8OOS - chains K and Q of the 9 polymer chains in the assembly; structure by electron microscopy, 3.29 A resolution.

Chain K:
Molecule: DNA strand 1
Sequence (226 nucleotides; each row starts with the number of its first residue; numbers below 1 keep their minus sign (DC-73 is residue -73)):
   -73 CTGGAGAATC CCGGTGCCGA GGCCGCTCAA TTGGTCGTAG CAAGCTCTAG CACCGCTTAA
   -13 ACGCACGTAC GCGCTGTCCC CCGCGTTTTA ACCGCCAAGG GGATTACTCC CTAGTCTCCA
    47 GGCACGTGTC AGATATATAC ATCCTGTGCA TGTATTGAAC AGCGACCTTG CCGGTGCCAG
   107 TCGGATAGTG TTCCGAGCTC CCACTCTAGA GGATCCCCGG GTACCG
Not modelled in the structure: -73, 38-152

Chain Q:
Name: Histone H3.1
Source organism: Homo sapiens
UniProtKB: P68431 (H31_HUMAN); residues 1-135 here correspond to UniProt positions 2-136 (UniProt number = residue number + 1)
Sequence (135 residues; each row starts with the number of its first residue):
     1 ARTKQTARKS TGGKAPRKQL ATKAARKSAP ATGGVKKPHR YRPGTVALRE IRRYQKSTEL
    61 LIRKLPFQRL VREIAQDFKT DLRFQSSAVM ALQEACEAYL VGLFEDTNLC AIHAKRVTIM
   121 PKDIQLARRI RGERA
Not modelled in the structure: 1-36, 135
Swiss-Prot annotation at these positions:
  - modified residue: Arg2 (Asymmetric dimethylarginine), Thr3 (Phosphothreonine), Lys4 (Allysine), Gln5 (5-glutamyl dopamine), Thr6 (Phosphothreonine), Arg8 (Citrulline), Lys9 (N6,N6,N6-trimethyllysine), Ser10 (ADP-ribosylserine), Thr11 (Phosphothreonine), Lys14 (N6-(2-hydroxyisobutyryl)lysine), Arg17 (Asymmetric dimethylarginine), Lys18 (N6-(2-hydroxyisobutyryl)lysine), Lys23 (N6-(2-hydroxyisobutyryl)lysine), Arg26 (Citrulline), Lys27 (N6,N6,N6-trimethyllysine), Ser28 (ADP-ribosylserine), Lys36 (N6,N6,N6-trimethyllysine), Lys37 (N6-methyllysine), Tyr41 (Phosphotyrosine), Lys56 (N6,N6,N6-trimethyllysine) and 8 more in UniProt
  - lipidation: Lys18 (N6-decanoyllysine)

Chain K / chain Q interface:
Pairs across the interface (26):
  DA-67(K) - Tyr41(Q)  sugar contact
  DA-66(K) - Tyr41(Q)  sugar contact
  DA-66(K) - Arg49(Q)  salt bridge to the phosphate
  DT-65(K) - Arg49(Q)  salt bridge to the phosphate
  DG-1(K) - Lys115(Q)  salt bridge to the phosphate
  DC8(K) - Arg40(Q)  base contact
  DC8(K) - Pro43(Q)  phosphate contact
  DC8(K) - Gly44(Q)  hydrogen bond to the phosphate
  DG9(K) - Arg40(Q)  hydrogen bond to the base
  DG9(K) - Tyr41(Q)  sugar contact
  DG9(K) - Arg42(Q)  sugar contact
  DG9(K) - Pro43(Q)  sugar contact
  DG9(K) - Gly44(Q)  hydrogen bond to the phosphate
  DG9(K) - Thr45(Q)  hydrogen bond to the phosphate
  DG9(K) - Val46(Q)  hydrogen bond to the phosphate
  DG9(K) - Ala47(Q)  hydrogen bond to the phosphate
  DC10(K) - Arg40(Q)  phosphate contact
  DC10(K) - Tyr41(Q)  hydrogen bond to the phosphate
  DC10(K) - Val46(Q)  phosphate contact
  DA17(K) - Arg63(Q)  salt bridge to the phosphate
  DA17(K) - Leu65(Q)  phosphate contact
  DA17(K) - Pro66(Q)  phosphate contact
  DA17(K) - Arg69(Q)  salt bridge to the phosphate
  DC18(K) - Arg63(Q)  phosphate contact
  DC18(K) - Lys64(Q)  hydrogen bond to the phosphate
  DC18(K) - Leu65(Q)  hydrogen bond to the phosphate
Other interface residues (no listed pair), chain K (10 interface residues in all): DC7
Other interface residues (no listed pair), chain Q (17 interface residues in all): His39, Thr118

Overview:
The interface between chain K and chain Q involves 10 residues on one side and 17 on the other, with 9
hydrogen bonds and 5 salt bridges. Polar contacts include DG9(K)-Arg40(Q), DC8(K)-Gly44(Q) and
DG9(K)-Gly44(Q).
Here chain K is DNA strand 1 and chain Q is Histone H3.1 (Homo sapiens). Entry 8OOS (CryoEM Structure
INO80core Hexasome complex ATPase-hexasome refinement state 2) was determined by electron microscopy,
deposited together with 8OO7, 8OO9, 8OOA, 8OOC, 8OOF, 8OOP, 8OOR and 8OOT.
